PDB entry 8SMY | electron microscopy, 3.20 A resolution | chains F and I of the 12 polymer chains in the assembly

[Chain F]
Name: Histone H4
Organism: Homo sapiens
UniProt: P62805 (H4_HUMAN); residues 0-102 here correspond to UniProt positions 1-103 (UniProt number = residue number + 1)
Amino-acid sequence (107 residues; numbered -4 to 102; the number before each row is that of its first residue; numbers below 1 keep their minus sign (Gly-4 is residue -4)):
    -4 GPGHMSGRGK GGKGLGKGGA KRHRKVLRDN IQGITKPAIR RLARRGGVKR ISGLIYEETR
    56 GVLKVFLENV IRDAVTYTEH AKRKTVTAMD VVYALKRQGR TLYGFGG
Disordered / not traced: -4 to 20
Sequence notes: expression tag (-4 to -1)
Curated features (UniProtKB/Swiss-Prot):
  - DNA-binding region: Lys16 to Lys20
  - modified residue: Ser1 (N-acetylserine), Arg3 (Asymmetric dimethylarginine), Lys5 (N6-(2-hydroxyisobutyryl)lysine), Lys8 (N6-(2-hydroxyisobutyryl)lysine), Lys12 (N6-(2-hydroxyisobutyryl)lysine), Lys16 (N6-(2-hydroxyisobutyryl)lysine), Lys20 (N6,N6,N6-trimethyllysine), Lys31 (N6-(2-hydroxyisobutyryl)lysine), Lys44 (N6-(2-hydroxyisobutyryl)lysine), Ser47 (Phosphoserine), Tyr51 (Phosphotyrosine), Lys59 (N6-(2-hydroxyisobutyryl)lysine), Lys77 (N6-(2-hydroxyisobutyryl)lysine), Lys79 (N6-(2-hydroxyisobutyryl)lysine), Thr80 (Phosphothreonine), Tyr88 (Phosphotyrosine), Lys91 (N6-(2-hydroxyisobutyryl)lysine)
  - cross-link (Glycyl lysine isopeptide (Lys-Gly)): Lys12 (interchain with G-Cter in SUMO2), Lys20 (interchain with G-Cter in SUMO2), Lys31 (interchain with G-Cter in SUMO2), Lys59 (interchain with G-Cter in SUMO2), Lys79 (interchain with G-Cter in SUMO2), Lys91 (interchain with G-Cter in SUMO2)

[Chain I]
Molecule: 147-nt DNA strand
Organism: Homo sapiens
Sequence (147 nucleotides; numbered -73 to 73; the number before each row is that of its first residue; numbers below 1 keep their minus sign (DA-73 is residue -73)):
   -73 ATCGAGAATC CCGGTGCCGA GGCCGCTCAA TTGGTCGTAG ACAGCTCTAG CACCGCTTAA
   -13 ACGCACGTAC GCGCTGTCCC CCGCGTTTTA ACCGCCAAGG GGATTACTCC CTAGTCTCCA
    47 GGCACGTGTC AGATATATAC ATCCGAT

[How chain F and chain I interact]
Residue-residue contacts (11):
  Arg35(F) - DC8(I)  salt bridge to the phosphate
  Arg45(F) - DC7(I)  sugar contact
  Arg45(F) - DC8(I)  phosphate contact
  Ile46(F) - DC7(I)  sugar contact
  Ile46(F) - DC8(I)  hydrogen bond to the phosphate
  Ser47(F) - DC7(I)  phosphate contact
  Gly48(F) - DC7(I)  hydrogen bond to the phosphate
  Arg78(F) - DG28(I)  phosphate contact
  Lys79(F) - DG27(I)  phosphate contact
  Lys79(F) - DG28(I)  hydrogen bond to the phosphate
  Thr80(F) - DG28(I)  hydrogen bond to the phosphate
Also at the interface, not in a pair above, chain F (10 interface residues in all): Arg39, Lys44

[In short]
The interface between chain F and chain I involves 10 residues on one side and 4 on the other, with 4 hydrogen
bonds and 1 salt bridge. Polar contacts include Ile46(F)-DC8(I), Gly48(F)-DC7(I) and Lys79(F)-DG28(I). UniProt
lists a DNA-binding region on chain F.
Here chain F is Histone H4 and chain I is a 147-nt DNA strand, both from Homo sapiens. Entry 8SMY (Cryo-EM
structure of the human nucleosome core particle in complex with RNF168 and UbcH5c~Ub (UbcH5c chemically ...)
was determined by electron microscopy, deposited together with 8SMW, 8SMX, 8SMZ, 8SN0, 8SN1, 8SN2 and 3
further entries.
